PDB entry 8VMN | electron microscopy, 3.50 A resolution | chains O and D of the 10 polymer chains in the assembly

Chain O:
Molecule: Histone H3.2
Organism: Homo sapiens
Reference sequence: Q71DI3 (H32_HUMAN); residues 0-135 here correspond to UniProt positions 1-136 (UniProt number = residue number + 1)
Sequence (136 residues; each row starts with the number of its first residue; numbering starts at 0):
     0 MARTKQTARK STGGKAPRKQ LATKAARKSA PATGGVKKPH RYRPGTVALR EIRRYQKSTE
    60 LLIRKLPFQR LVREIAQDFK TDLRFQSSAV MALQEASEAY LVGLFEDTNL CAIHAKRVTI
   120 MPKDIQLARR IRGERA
Not modelled in the structure: 0-36
UniProt features mapped onto this chain:
  - modified residue: Arg2 (Asymmetric dimethylarginine), Thr3 (Phosphothreonine), Lys4 (Allysine), Gln5 (5-glutamyl dopamine), Thr6 (Phosphothreonine), Arg8 (Citrulline), Lys9 (N6,N6,N6-trimethyllysine), Ser10 (ADP-ribosylserine), Thr11 (Phosphothreonine), Lys14 (N6-(2-hydroxyisobutyryl)lysine), Arg17 (Asymmetric dimethylarginine), Lys18 (N6-(2-hydroxyisobutyryl)lysine), Lys23 (N6-(2-hydroxyisobutyryl)lysine), Arg26 (Citrulline), Lys27 (N6,N6,N6-trimethyllysine), Ser28 (ADP-ribosylserine), Lys36 (N6,N6,N6-trimethyllysine), Lys37 (N6-methyllysine), Tyr41 (Phosphotyrosine), Lys56 (N6,N6,N6-trimethyllysine) and 8 more in UniProt
  - lipidation: Lys18 (N6-decanoyllysine), Cys110 (S-palmitoyl cysteine)

Chain D:
Molecule: 157-nt DNA strand
Sequence (157 nucleotides; each row starts with the number of its first residue):
   158 GCTGCCGGCG GCTGGAGAAT CCCGGTGCCG AGGCCGCTCA ATTGGTCGTA GACAGCTCTA
   218 GCACCGCTTA AACGCACGTA CGCGCTGTCC CCCGCGTTTA AACCGCCAAG GGGATTACTC
   278 CCTAGTCTCC AGGCACGTCT CAGATATATA CATCCTG

Chain O / chain D interface:
Residue-residue contacts - 16 pairs, chain O then chain D:
  Arg42(O) - DT236(D)  salt bridge to the phosphate
  Arg42(O) - DC311(D)  hydrogen bond to the phosphate
  Arg42(O) - DC312(D)  phosphate contact
  Pro43(O) - DT236(D)  sugar contact
  Thr45(O) - DC311(D)  hydrogen bond to the phosphate
  Arg63(O) - DA227(D)  hydrogen bond to the phosphate
  Arg63(O) - DA228(D)  salt bridge to the phosphate
  Arg72(O) - DG218(D)  salt bridge to the phosphate
  Arg83(O) - DA217(D)  hydrogen bond to the phosphate
  Arg83(O) - DG218(D)  hydrogen bond to the sugar
  Phe84(O) - DA217(D)  sugar contact
  Phe84(O) - DG218(D)  hydrogen bond to the phosphate
  Gln85(O) - DA217(D)  phosphate contact
  Arg116(O) - DC238(D)  phosphate contact
  Val117(O) - DC238(D)  hydrogen bond to the phosphate
  Thr118(O) - DC238(D)  hydrogen bond to the phosphate
Also at the interface, not in a pair above, chain O (14 interface residues in all): Arg40, Tyr41, Met120
Also at the interface, not in a pair above, chain D (11 interface residues in all): DA237, DG239, DT310

Summary:
Chain O and chain D form an interface of 14 and 11 residues respectively, with 8 hydrogen bonds and 3 salt
bridges. Polar contacts include Arg83(O)-DG218(D), Arg42(O)-DC311(D) and Thr45(O)-DC311(D).
Here chain O is Histone H3.2 (Homo sapiens) and chain D is a 157-nt DNA strand. Entry 8VMN (H3K4me3 nucleosome
bound to PRC2_AJ1-450) was determined by electron microscopy (same publication as 8VMI, 8VMJ, 8VML, 8VNV,
8VNZ, 8VO0 and 8VOB).
